Entry 8FXP (electron microscopy, 4.04 A resolution (low resolution: residue-level contacts below are approximate; hydrogen-bond / salt-bridge calls are withheld)); this record covers chains f and k of the 64 polymer chains in the assembly.

Chain f:
Molecule: Linking protein 1, gp16
From: Agrobacterium phage Milano
UniProt: A0A482MFR0 (A0A482MFR0_9CAUD); residue numbers follow UniProt; this construct covers 1-217
Amino-acid sequence (217 residues; each row starts with the number of its first residue):
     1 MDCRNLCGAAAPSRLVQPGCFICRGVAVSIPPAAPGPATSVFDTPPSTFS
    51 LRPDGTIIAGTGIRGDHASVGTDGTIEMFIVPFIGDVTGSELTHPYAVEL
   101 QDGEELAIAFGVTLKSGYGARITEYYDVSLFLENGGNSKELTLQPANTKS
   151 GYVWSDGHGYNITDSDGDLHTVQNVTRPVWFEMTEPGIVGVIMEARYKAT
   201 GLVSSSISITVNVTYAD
Not modelled in the structure: 23-217

Chain k:
Molecule: Major capsid protein, gp9
From: Agrobacterium phage Milano
UniProt: A0A482MFS6 (A0A482MFS6_9CAUD); residue numbers follow UniProt; this construct covers 1-465
Amino-acid sequence (465 residues; row label = number of the first residue in the row):
     1 MANKESELNGLDDIHSDIEKLSAHVEKFSDGMDEKYKELTARFDGVKGDN
    51 DAIRKAVADATKEYAELSAKHQFFTEELAAMKARLDTPIMRSQAELDDHD
   101 RKTAIQLQRNMHEFRGGDPKEFVADESNLVDLKAYRSAVRKMLKVGIESK
   151 ERVIASMTDVERKAFEASTIGPAFFTPQVLALEVDCNIECASLLDLYGQI
   201 EVSRSTFTYMKIADYGQLGEYTCDAKCDAEFGEPGNIRHLEGKTYDYRGV
   251 FCFNRKNLQEANYDFLSFMIGAAQRSHRINRNQALMIGKGVNEPKGWLTE
   301 NCFPVFQTLPVDVNGTSTPAFLAQDWRRFVTSFPAEYGEARSVMHQNVFG
   351 YLAAMVDANGRFLFGDGDLTFTPDLVRERIRISNCLPDPTEGNTKGGTGQ
   401 DAFAAGSFVAAQAAWKTAFYAVEKRPMFFEQYEGGSSAWCVKYQFGAEDG
   451 GFVGCCEHGRILQIG
Not modelled in the structure: 1-176, 465
Disulfides: Cys190-Cys385, Cys302-Cys456

How chain f and chain k interact:
Residue-residue contacts (16; chain f residue first):
  Arg14(f) with Thr394(k)
  Val16(f) with Thr394(k); Lys395(k); Gly396(k); Asp401(k)
  Gln17(f) with Ala354(k)
  Pro18(f) with Tyr351(k); Ala354(k); Met355(k)
  Gly19(f) with Met355(k)
  Cys20(f) with Val356(k); Asp357(k)
  Phe21(f) with Leu322(k); Met355(k); Gly397(k); Thr398(k)
Also at the interface, not in a pair above, chain f (9 interface residues in all): Leu15, Ile22
Also at the interface, not in a pair above, chain k (16 interface residues in all): Val311, Ala358, Asn393, Gln400

In short:
Chain f and chain k form an interface of 9 and 16 residues respectively.
Here chain f is Linking protein 1, gp16 and chain k is Major capsid protein, gp9, both from Agrobacterium
phage Milano. Entry 8FXP (Structure of capsid of Agrobacterium phage Milano) was determined by electron
microscopy together with 8FWE, 8FWG, 8FWM and 8FXR from the same study.
